Entry 7NDU (X-ray diffraction, 2.90 A resolution); this record covers chains DDD and EEE of the 5 polymer chains in the assembly.

[Chain DDD]
Protein: T cell receptor alpha variable 4, T cell receptor alpha joining 23, M1-specific T cell receptor alpha chain
Source organism: Homo sapiens
UniProt: chimeric construct of A0A0B4J268, A0A075B6U7, P0DSE1: residues 1-107 from A0A0B4J268 (TVA4_HUMAN) positions 18-108 (offset varies); residues 111-128 from A0A075B6U7 positions 4-21 (UniProt number = residue number - 107); residues 130-214 from P0DSE1 positions 129-213 (UniProt number = residue number - 1)
Chain sequence (199 residues; numbered 0 to 214; 16 numbers in that range are skipped by the numbering (no residue carries them; nothing is unmodelled there); the number before each row is that of its first residue; numbering starts at 0):
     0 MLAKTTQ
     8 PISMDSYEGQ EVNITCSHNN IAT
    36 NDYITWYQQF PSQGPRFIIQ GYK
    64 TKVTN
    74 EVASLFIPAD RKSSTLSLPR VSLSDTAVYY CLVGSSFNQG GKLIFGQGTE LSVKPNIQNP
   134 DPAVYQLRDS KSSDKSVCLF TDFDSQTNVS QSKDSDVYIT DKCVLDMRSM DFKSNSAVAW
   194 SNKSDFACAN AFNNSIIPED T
Unresolved in the structure: 0-2, 196-197, 205-214
Construct notes: initiating methionine (0); linker (108-110, 129); engineered mutation C176 (Thr175 in P0DSE1)
Cystine bridges: C23-C104, C151-C201
UniProt features mapped onto this chain:
  - glycosylation (N-linked (GlcNAc...) asparagine): N161, N195, N206

[Chain EEE]
Protein: T cell receptor beta variable 7-9, T cell receptor beta joining 1-2, Human nkt tcr beta chain
Source organism: Homo sapiens
UniProt: chimeric construct of P04435, A0A0J9YX06, K7N5M4: residues 1-108 from P04435 (TVB79_HUMAN) positions 20-115 (offset varies); residues 114-127 from A0A0J9YX06 positions 2-15 (UniProt number = residue number - 112); residues 129-258 from K7N5M4 positions 120-249 (UniProt number = residue number - 9)
Chain sequence (244 residues; each row starts with the number of its first residue; note: 15 numbers in that range are skipped by the numbering (no residue carries them; nothing is unmodelled there); numbering starts at 0):
     0 MDTGVSQNPR HKITKRGQNV TFRCDPISEH
    37 NRLYWYRQTL GQGPEFLTYF QN
    63 EAQLEKSRLL SDRFSAERP
    83 KGSFSTLEIQ RTEQGDSAMY LCASSLGR
   113 EYGYTFGSGT RLTVV
   129 EDLNKVFPPE VAVFEPSEAE ISHTQKATLV CLATGFYPDH VELSWWVNGK EVHSGVCTDP
   189 QPLKEQPALN DSRYALSSRL RVSATFWQDP RNHFRCQVQF YGLSENDEWT QDRAKPVTQI
   249 VSAEAWGRAD
Unresolved in the structure: 0-2
Construct notes: initiating methionine (0); linker (109-110, 113); engineered mutation N132 (Lys123 in K7N5M4), K133 (Asn124 in K7N5M4), D217 (Asn208 in K7N5M4)
Cystine bridges: C23-C104, C159-C224

[Interface between chain DDD and chain EEE]
Contacting residue pairs (88; chain DDD residue first):
  Y42(DDD) - Y116(EEE)
  Q44(DDD) - Q44(EEE)  hydrogen bond
  S47(DDD) - S120(EEE)
  Q48(DDD) - G119(EEE)
  Q48(DDD) - S120(EEE)  hydrogen bond (side chain-backbone)
  G49(DDD) - L103(EEE)
  G49(DDD) - G119(EEE)
  G49(DDD) - S120(EEE)
  P50(DDD) - F118(EEE)
  Q55(DDD) - E113(EEE)  hydrogen bond
  Y103(DDD) - Q44(EEE)  hydrogen bond
  Y103(DDD) - Q48(EEE)  hydrogen bond (side chain-backbone)
  Y103(DDD) - G49(EEE)
  S109(DDD) - R110(EEE)  hydrogen bond
  S109(DDD) - E113(EEE)  hydrogen bond
  F110(DDD) - R110(EEE)
  Q112(DDD) - E67(EEE)
  G113(DDD) - R38(EEE)  hydrogen bond (backbone-side chain)
  G113(DDD) - Y40(EEE)
  G113(DDD) - R110(EEE)
  G114(DDD) - Y40(EEE)
  G114(DDD) - Y116(EEE)  hydrogen bond (backbone-side chain)
  K115(DDD) - Y40(EEE)
  K115(DDD) - Y42(EEE)
  K115(DDD) - F52(EEE)
  K115(DDD) - E67(EEE)  salt bridge
  L116(DDD) - Y42(EEE)  hydrogen bond (backbone-side chain)
  L116(DDD) - Y116(EEE)  hydrophobic
  F118(DDD) - P50(EEE)
  F118(DDD) - F118(EEE)  hydrophobic
  G119(DDD) - G49(EEE)
  Q120(DDD) - Q48(EEE)  hydrogen bond
  D134(DDD) - H151(EEE)  salt bridge
  Y138(DDD) - S145(EEE)
  Y138(DDD) - A147(EEE)
  Y138(DDD) - E148(EEE)
  Y138(DDD) - H151(EEE)
  Y138(DDD) - T152(EEE)
  Q139(DDD) - S145(EEE)  hydrogen bond (backbone-side chain)
  L140(DDD) - F142(EEE)  hydrophobic
  L140(DDD) - E143(EEE)
  L140(DDD) - P144(EEE)
  L140(DDD) - S145(EEE)
  R141(DDD) - F142(EEE)
  R141(DDD) - E143(EEE)  hydrogen bond (backbone-backbone)
  D142(DDD) - V141(EEE)
  D142(DDD) - F142(EEE)
  S143(DDD) - V141(EEE)  hydrogen bond (side chain-backbone)
  S143(DDD) - E143(EEE)
  S143(DDD) - A253(EEE)
  K144(DDD) - E252(EEE)
  V150(DDD) - F142(EEE)  hydrophobic
  L152(DDD) - E148(EEE)
  L152(DDD) - T156(EEE)
  T154(DDD) - R209(EEE)  hydrogen bond
  D155(DDD) - R209(EEE)  salt bridge
  S168(DDD) - Q194(EEE)
  Y171(DDD) - E193(EEE)  hydrogen bond (side chain-backbone)
  I172(DDD) - L191(EEE)
  T173(DDD) - D187(EEE)
  T173(DDD) - S205(EEE)
  T173(DDD) - R207(EEE)
  D174(DDD) - R207(EEE)
  C176(DDD) - C185(EEE)  disulfide
  C176(DDD) - T186(EEE)  hydrogen bond (side chain-backbone)
  C176(DDD) - R207(EEE)
  V177(DDD) - C185(EEE)  hydrogen bond (backbone-side chain)
  L178(DDD) - G183(EEE)
  L178(DDD) - V184(EEE)
  L178(DDD) - C185(EEE)  hydrophobic
  L178(DDD) - R209(EEE)
  D179(DDD) - S182(EEE)
  D179(DDD) - G183(EEE)  hydrogen bond (backbone-backbone)
  M180(DDD) - K154(EEE)
  M180(DDD) - S182(EEE)
  M180(DDD) - G183(EEE)
  M180(DDD) - R209(EEE)
  M180(DDD) - V210(EEE)  hydrophobic
  R181(DDD) - H181(EEE)
  R181(DDD) - S182(EEE)  hydrogen bond (backbone-side chain)
  M183(DDD) - K154(EEE)
  F185(DDD) - K154(EEE)
  S187(DDD) - R209(EEE)  hydrogen bond
  S189(DDD) - R207(EEE)  hydrogen bond
  A190(DDD) - R207(EEE)
  V191(DDD) - R207(EEE)
  W193(DDD) - L160(EEE)  hydrophobic
  W193(DDD) - A203(EEE)  hydrophobic
Interface residues without a listed pair, chain DDD (52 interface residues in all): K148, S149, K175, S182
Interface residues without a listed pair, chain EEE (50 interface residues in all): Y55, A140, V158, P188, S211
Disulfides between the chains: C176(DDD)-C185(EEE)

[Overview]
Chain DDD and chain EEE form an interface of 52 and 50 residues respectively, with 1 disulfide bond, 22
hydrogen bonds and 3 salt bridges. Among the polar pairs are K115(DDD)-E67(EEE), D134(DDD)-H151(EEE) and
D155(DDD)-R209(EEE).
Chain DDD is T cell receptor alpha variable 4, T cell receptor alpha joining 23, M1-specific T cell receptor
alpha chain and chain EEE is T cell receptor beta variable 7-9, T cell receptor beta joining 1-2, Human nkt
tcr beta chain, both from Homo sapiens; the structure, Gag:02 TCR in complex with HLA-E featuring a
non-natural amino acid, was determined by X-ray diffraction together with 6ZKW, 6ZKX, 6ZKY, 6ZKZ, 7NDQ and
7NDT from the same study.
